Entry 2YHC (X-ray diffraction, 1.80 A resolution); this record covers chain A.

== Chain A ==
Protein: UPF0169 lipoprotein yfio
Organism: Escherichia coli
UniProtKB: P0AC02 (YFIO_ECOLI); residues 9-225 here correspond to UniProt positions 29-245 (UniProt number = residue number + 20)
Sequence (225 residues; each row starts with the number of its first residue):
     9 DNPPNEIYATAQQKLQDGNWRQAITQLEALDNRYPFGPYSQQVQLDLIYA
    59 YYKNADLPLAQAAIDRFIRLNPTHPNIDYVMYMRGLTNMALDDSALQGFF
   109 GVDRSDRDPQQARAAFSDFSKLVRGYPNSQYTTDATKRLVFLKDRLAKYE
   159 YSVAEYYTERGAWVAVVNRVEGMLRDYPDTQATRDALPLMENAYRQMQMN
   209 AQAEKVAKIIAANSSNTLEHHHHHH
Disordered / not traced: 9-10, 102-115
Construct notes: expression tag (226-233); conflict Gln-119 (His139 in P0AC02)
Small-molecule neighbours: urea (URE): Tyr-165, Ala-173, Asn-176, Arg-177

== Overview ==
Chain A binds urea.
Chain A is UPF0169 lipoprotein yfio (Escherichia coli); the structure, Structure of BamD from E. coli, was
determined by X-ray diffraction, deposited together with 2YH9, 2YH3, 2YH5 and 2YH6.
